7WY1 - chain A; structure by X-ray diffraction, 1.60 A resolution.

[Chain A]
Protein: Bifunctional cytochrome P450/NADPH--P450 reductase
Organism: Priestia megaterium
Notes: EC 1.14.14.1, 1.6.2.4
UniProtKB: P14779 (CPXB_BACMB); residues 0-455 here correspond to UniProt positions 1-456 (UniProt number = residue number + 1)
Sequence (456 residues; each row starts with the number of its first residue; numbering starts at 0):
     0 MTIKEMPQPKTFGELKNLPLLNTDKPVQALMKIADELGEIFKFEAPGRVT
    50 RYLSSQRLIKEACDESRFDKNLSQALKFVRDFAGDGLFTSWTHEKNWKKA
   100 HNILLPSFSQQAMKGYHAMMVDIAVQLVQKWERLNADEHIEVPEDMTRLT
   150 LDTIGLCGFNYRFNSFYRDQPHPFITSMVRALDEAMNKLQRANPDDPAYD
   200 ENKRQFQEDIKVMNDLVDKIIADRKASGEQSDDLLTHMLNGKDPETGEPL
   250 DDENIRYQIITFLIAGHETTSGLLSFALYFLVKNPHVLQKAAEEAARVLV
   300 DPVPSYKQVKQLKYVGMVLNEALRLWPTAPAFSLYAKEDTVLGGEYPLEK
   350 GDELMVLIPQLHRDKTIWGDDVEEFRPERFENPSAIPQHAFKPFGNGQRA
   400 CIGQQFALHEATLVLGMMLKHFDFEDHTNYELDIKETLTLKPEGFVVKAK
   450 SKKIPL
Disordered / not traced: 0-1
Metal / ion sites: Oxomolybdenum Mesoporphyrin IX Mo near C400 (its only coordinating residue here)
Residues lining bound ligands:
  - D0L ((2S)-2-[[(2S)-1-heptylpyrrolidin-2-yl]carbonylamino]-3-phenyl-propanoic acid): L17, L20, P25, V26, L29, F42, A44, R47, T49, Y51, S72, Q73, A74, L75, F87, M185, L188, A328, P329, A330, M354, L437, T438
  - Oxomolybdenum Mesoporphyrin IX (MI9): K69, L75, L86, F87, W96, F107, I153, T260, F261, A264, G265, T268, T269, L272, L322, T327, A328, F331, P392, F393, G394, R398, A399, C400, I401, G402, F405, A406
  - ethenylbenzene (SYN): V78, F81, A82, F87, T88, L181, T260, I263, A264, T268, T438
Swiss-Prot annotation at these positions:
  - binding site ((9Z)-hexadecenoate): Y51
  - binding site (heme): C400
  - site: T268 (Important for catalytic activity)

[In short]
Bound to chain A: Oxomolybdenum Mesoporphyrin IX, compound D0L and ethenylbenzene. Curated annotation
(UniProt) lists (9Z)-hexadecenoate-binding residue Y51 and heme-binding residue C400.
Chain A is Bifunctional cytochrome P450/NADPH--P450 reductase (Priestia megaterium); the structure, Structure
of the Oxomolybdenum Mesoporphyrin IX-Reconstituted CYP102A1 Haem Domain with
N-Enanthyl-L-Prolyl-L-Phenylalanine in complex with Styerene, was determined by X-ray diffraction, deposited
together with 7WY2, 7WY3 and 7WY4.
